3P0I - chain A; structure by X-ray diffraction, 3.13 A resolution.

Chain A:
Protein: Tyrosyl-tRNA synthetase
Organism: Leishmania major
Notes: EC 6.1.1.1
Reference sequence: Q4QFJ7 (Q4QFJ7_LEIMA); residue numbers follow UniProt; this construct covers 1-682
Sequence (690 residues; row label = number of the first residue in the row; numbers below 1 keep their minus sign (Mse-7 is residue -7)):
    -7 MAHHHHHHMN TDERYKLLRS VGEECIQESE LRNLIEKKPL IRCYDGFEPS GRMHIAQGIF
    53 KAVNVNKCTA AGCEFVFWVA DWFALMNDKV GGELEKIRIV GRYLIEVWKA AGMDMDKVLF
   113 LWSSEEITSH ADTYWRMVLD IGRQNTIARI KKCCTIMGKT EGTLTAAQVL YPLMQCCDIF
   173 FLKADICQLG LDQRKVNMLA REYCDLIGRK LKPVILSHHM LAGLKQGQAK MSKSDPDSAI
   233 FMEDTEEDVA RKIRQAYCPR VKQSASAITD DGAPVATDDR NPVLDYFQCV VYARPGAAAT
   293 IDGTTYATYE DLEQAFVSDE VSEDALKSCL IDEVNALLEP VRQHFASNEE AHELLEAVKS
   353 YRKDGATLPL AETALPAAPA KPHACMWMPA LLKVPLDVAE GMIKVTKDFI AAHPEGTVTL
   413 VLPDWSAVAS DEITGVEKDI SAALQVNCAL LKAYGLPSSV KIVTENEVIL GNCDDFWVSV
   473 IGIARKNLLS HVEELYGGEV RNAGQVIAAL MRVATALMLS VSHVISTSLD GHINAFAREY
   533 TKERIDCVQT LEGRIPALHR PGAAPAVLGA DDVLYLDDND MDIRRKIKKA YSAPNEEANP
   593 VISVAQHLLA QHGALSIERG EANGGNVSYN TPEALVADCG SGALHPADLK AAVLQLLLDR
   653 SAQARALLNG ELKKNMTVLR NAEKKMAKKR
Disordered / not traced: -7 to -2, 554-562, 681-682
Differences from the reference sequence: expression tag (-7 to 0)
Modified residues: Mse-7 (selenomethionine); Mse1, Mse45, Mse78, Mse105, Mse107, Mse129, Mse149, Mse166, Mse190, Mse212, Mse223, Mse234, Mse378, Mse380, Mse394, Mse503, Mse510, Mse573, Mse668, Mse678 (selenomethionine; parent Met)
Small-molecule neighbours: tyrosinol (TYE; 4-[(2S)-2-amino-3-hydroxypropyl]phenol): Tyr36, Gly38, Phe39, Glu40, Trp70, Ala72, Phe75, Ile148, Tyr163, Gln167, Asp170, Leu181, Gln185

Summary:
Bound to chain A: tyrosinol.
Chain A is Tyrosyl-tRNA synthetase (Leishmania major); the structure, Leishmania major Tyrosyl-tRNA synthetase
in complex with tyrosinol, cubic crystal form, was determined by X-ray diffraction, deposited together with
3P0H and 3P0J.
